8WPM - chains C and D of the 4 polymer chains in the assembly; structure by electron microscopy, 3.43 A resolution.

[Chain C (and D)]
Molecule: Short transient receptor potential channel 4
Organism: Homo sapiens
Notes: chain D of this document is another copy of the same molecule, construct and numbering; everything in this record applies to it too
UniProtKB: Q9UBN4 (TRPC4_HUMAN), isoform Q9UBN4-2; residues 1-893 here = UniProt positions 1-893
Chain sequence (915 residues; row label = number of the first residue in the row):
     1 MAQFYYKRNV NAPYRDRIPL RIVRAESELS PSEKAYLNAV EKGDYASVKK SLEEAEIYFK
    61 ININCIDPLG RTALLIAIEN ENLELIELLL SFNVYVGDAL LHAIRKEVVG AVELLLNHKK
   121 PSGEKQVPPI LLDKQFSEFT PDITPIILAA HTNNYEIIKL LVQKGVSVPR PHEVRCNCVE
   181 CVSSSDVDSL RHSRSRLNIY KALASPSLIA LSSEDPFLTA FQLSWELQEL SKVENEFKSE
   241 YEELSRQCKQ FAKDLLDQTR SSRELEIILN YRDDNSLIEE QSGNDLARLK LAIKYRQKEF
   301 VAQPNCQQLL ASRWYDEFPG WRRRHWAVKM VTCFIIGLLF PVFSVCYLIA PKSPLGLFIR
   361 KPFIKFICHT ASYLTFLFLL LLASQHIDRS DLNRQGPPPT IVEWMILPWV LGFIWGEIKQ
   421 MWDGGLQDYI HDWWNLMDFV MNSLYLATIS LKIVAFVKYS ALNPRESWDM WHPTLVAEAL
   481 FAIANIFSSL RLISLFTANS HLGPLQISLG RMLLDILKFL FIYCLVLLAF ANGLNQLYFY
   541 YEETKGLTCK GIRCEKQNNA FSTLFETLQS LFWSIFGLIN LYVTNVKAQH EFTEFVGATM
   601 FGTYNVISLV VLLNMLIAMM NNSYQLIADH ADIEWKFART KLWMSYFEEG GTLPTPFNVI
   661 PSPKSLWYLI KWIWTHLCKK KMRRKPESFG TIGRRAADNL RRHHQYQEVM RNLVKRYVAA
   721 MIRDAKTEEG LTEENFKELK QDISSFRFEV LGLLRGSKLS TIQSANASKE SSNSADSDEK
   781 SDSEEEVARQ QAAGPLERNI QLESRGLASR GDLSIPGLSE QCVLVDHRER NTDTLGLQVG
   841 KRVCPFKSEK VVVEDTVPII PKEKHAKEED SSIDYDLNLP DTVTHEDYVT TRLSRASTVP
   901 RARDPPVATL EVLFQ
Not modelled in the structure: 1-14, 119-134, 274-284, 388-390, 460-463, 661-693, 755-915 (chain D: 1-15, 119-134, 275-283, 461-462, 660-694, 755-915)
Differences from the reference sequence: expression tag (894-915)
Cystine bridges: Cys549-Cys554
Bound ions: Zn2+: His172, Cys176, Cys178, Cys181; Ca2+: Glu417, Gln420, Asn435
Small-molecule neighbours:
  - Pico145 (PJQ; 7-[(4-chlorophenyl)methyl]-3-methyl-1-(3-oxidanylpropyl)-8-[3-(trifluoromethyloxy)phenoxy]purine-2,6-dione), molecule 1: Leu520, Tyr523, Cys524, Leu527, Arg553, Phe565, Leu568, Gln569, Phe572, Trp573, Ile575
  - Pico145 (PJQ), molecule 2: Phe595, Ala598, Thr599, Gly602, Thr603, Val606, Val610
Curated features (UniProtKB/Swiss-Prot):
  - binding site (Zn(2+)): His172, Cys176, Cys178, Cys181
  - binding site (Ca(2+)): Glu417, Gln420, Asn435, Asp438
  - natural variant: Glu138 (E138K: In a breast cancer sample)

[How chain C and chain D interact]
Pairs across the interface - 174 pairs, chain C then chain D:
  Asp16(C) with Arg170(D)
  Arg17(C) with Ser167(D); Val168(D); Pro169(D); Arg170(D)
  Ile18(C) with Ser167(D); Val168(D), hydrogen bond (backbone-backbone); Arg170(D); Leu203(D), hydrophobic
  Pro19(C) with Ser167(D)
  Leu20(C) with Ile146(D), hydrophobic; Val162(D); Val166(D); Val168(D), hydrophobic; Ser212(D)
  Arg21(C) with Val162(D); Leu211(D); Ser212(D), hydrogen bond (backbone-side chain)
  Ile22(C) with Val162(D), hydrophobic; Leu211(D), hydrophobic
  Val23(C) with Leu211(D), hydrogen bond (backbone-backbone); Ser212(D)
  Arg24(C) with Ala210(D); Leu211(D); Glu214(D); Pro216(D); Gln707(D); Met710(D); Val714(D)
  Glu26(C) with Tyr155(D), hydrogen bond; Lys159(D)
  Glu28(C) with Lys159(D), salt bridge; Gln163(D), hydrogen bond
  Asp67(C) with Glu156(D)
  Pro68(C) with Lys159(D)
  Leu69(C) with Glu156(D); Ile722(D), hydrophobic
  Glu79(C) with Lys726(D), salt bridge
  His102(C) with Arg723(D), hydrogen bond
  Arg105(C) with Arg723(D)
  Phe136(C) with Ala719(D), hydrophobic
  Ser137(C) with Arg260(D), hydrogen bond (backbone-side chain)
  Glu138(C) with Arg260(D), hydrogen bond (backbone-side chain); Ala719(D); Arg723(D), salt bridge
  Phe139(C) with Arg260(D), hydrogen bond (backbone-side chain)
  Arg175(C) with Arg323(D), hydrogen bond (backbone-side chain)
  Asn177(C) with Arg323(D)
  Asp188(C) with Ser262(D)
  Ser189(C) with Gln308(D), hydrogen bond
  Leu190(C) with Ser261(D); Asn305(D); Gln308(D)
  Arg191(C) with Arg260(D), hydrogen bond (side chain-backbone); Ser261(D), hydrogen bond
  Lys232(C) with Arg322(D)
  Val233(C) with Arg322(D), hydrogen bond (backbone-side chain)
  Asn235(C) with Arg322(D); Trp635(D); Arg639(D)
  Glu236(C) with Gln307(D); Gln308(D), hydrogen bond (side chain-backbone); Ala311(D)
  Phe237(C) with Asn305(D)
  Lys518(C) with His501(D), hydrogen bond (side chain-backbone)
  Phe519(C) with Leu509(D), hydrophobic
  Phe521(C) with Phe496(D), hydrophobic
  Ile522(C) with Phe496(D), hydrophobic
  Leu525(C) with Leu492(D), hydrophobic; Phe496(D), hydrophobic
  Ala529(C) with Ser489(D); Leu490(D), hydrophobic
  Phe530(C) with Ile486(D), hydrophobic
  Asn532(C) with Leu381(D); Asn485(D); Ser489(D)
  Gly533(C) with Ala482(D); Asn485(D), hydrogen bond (backbone-side chain); Ile486(D)
  Asn535(C) with Ser384(D), hydrogen bond
  Gln536(C) with Leu380(D), hydrogen bond (side chain-backbone); Ser384(D); Phe481(D); Asn485(D)
  Leu537(C) with Glu478(D); Ala479(D), hydrophobic; Ala482(D), hydrophobic
  Phe539(C) with Ser384(D); Ile387(D)
  Tyr540(C) with Ile387(D), hydrophobic; Asp391(D); Glu478(D)
  Tyr541(C) with Arg465(D), hydrogen bond; Leu475(D); Glu478(D)
  Lys556(C) with Glu555(D), salt bridge
  Thr563(C) with Gln385(D), hydrogen bond
  Leu564(C) with Leu381(D), hydrophobic
  Gly577(C) with Leu578(D)
  Ile579(C) with Leu578(D)
  Leu581(C) with Arg553(D); Trp573(D), hydrophobic
  Tyr582(C) with Cys554(D); Glu555(D)
  Thr584(C) with Arg553(D)
  Asn585(C) with Arg553(D), hydrogen bond (side chain-backbone)
  Ala588(C) with Glu466(D)
  His590(C) with Arg465(D), hydrogen bond (side chain-backbone); Trp468(D); Leu475(D)
  Glu591(C) with Met470(D); Arg553(D), salt bridge
  Phe592(C) with Met470(D); Trp471(D), hydrophobic; Ala479(D), hydrophobic
  Phe595(C) with Phe565(D), hydrophobic; Gln569(D)
  Val596(C) with Ala479(D), hydrophobic; Ile483(D), hydrophobic
  Ala598(C) with Arg553(D); Trp573(D)
  Met600(C) with Ile486(D), hydrophobic
  Phe601(C) with Trp573(D), hydrophobic
  Gly602(C) with Trp573(D)
  Asn605(C) with Trp573(D)
  Val606(C) with Phe572(D), hydrophobic; Phe576(D), hydrophobic
  Leu609(C) with Phe576(D), hydrophobic
  Val610(C) with Leu616(D); Met620(D)
  Val611(C) with Ile516(D), hydrophobic; Met620(D)
  Asn614(C) with Leu616(D); Ile617(D); Met620(D)
  Met615(C) with Leu509(D); Met512(D), hydrophobic; Ile516(D), hydrophobic; Met620(D)
  Ile617(C) with Ile617(D), hydrophobic
  Ala618(C) with Met620(D); Asn621(D)
  Met619(C) with Leu505(D), hydrophobic; Tyr624(D)
  Asn621(C) with Asn621(D); Gln625(D)
  Asn622(C) with Tyr624(D); Gln625(D)
  Gln625(C) with Gln625(D), hydrogen bond
  Glu729(C) with Glu729(D)
  Gly730(C) with Glu729(D)
  Leu731(C) with Gly730(D); Leu731(D)
  Thr732(C) with Lys726(D); Thr727(D); Glu728(D); Glu729(D)
  Glu733(C) with Glu728(D); Leu731(D)
  Glu734(C) with Lys726(D)
  Phe736(C) with Leu731(D), hydrophobic; Asn735(D); Leu739(D), hydrophobic
  Leu739(C) with Leu739(D), hydrophobic
  Lys740(C) with Glu81(D), salt bridge; Leu739(D)
  Ile743(C) with Asp742(D)
  Phe746(C) with Phe746(D), hydrophobic
  Arg747(C) with Asp742(D), salt bridge; Ser745(D); Phe746(D)
  Val750(C) with Phe746(D), hydrophobic
  Leu751(C) with Glu749(D)
  Leu754(C) with Leu754(D), hydrophobic
Other interface residues (no listed pair), chain C (106 interface residues in all): Arg15, Lys106, Thr140, Pro141, Glu234, Val526, Lys587, Thr593, Glu594, Leu612, Lys737, Ser744
Other interface residues (no listed pair), chain D (114 interface residues in all): Pro171, Leu208, Ser213, Thr259, Arg263, Pro304, Ala383, Val476, Ile493, Ser500, Leu502, Leu513, Cys549, Ile552, Ile579, Leu613, Ala628, Arg711, Lys715, Arg716, Glu738, Val750, Leu753

[In short]
The interface between chain C and chain D involves 106 residues on one side and 114 on the other, with 24
hydrogen bonds and 7 salt bridges. Polar pairs include Glu28(C)-Lys159(D), Glu79(C)-Lys726(D) and
Glu138(C)-Arg723(D). Chain C binds Pico145.
Both chains are Short transient receptor potential channel 4 (Homo sapiens). Entry 8WPM (Cryo-EM structure of
the human TRPC1/C4 heteromer in complex with Pico145) was determined by electron microscopy together with 8WPL
and 8WPN from the same study.
